Entry 8RJW (electron microscopy, 2.30 A resolution); this record covers chains G and J of the 10 polymer chains in the assembly.

# Chain G
Name: DNA repair protein RAD52 homolog
Organism: Homo sapiens
UniProtKB: P43351 (RAD52_HUMAN); residue numbers follow UniProt; this construct covers 1-418
Amino-acid sequence (418 residues; numbered 1 to 418; the number before each row is that of its first residue):
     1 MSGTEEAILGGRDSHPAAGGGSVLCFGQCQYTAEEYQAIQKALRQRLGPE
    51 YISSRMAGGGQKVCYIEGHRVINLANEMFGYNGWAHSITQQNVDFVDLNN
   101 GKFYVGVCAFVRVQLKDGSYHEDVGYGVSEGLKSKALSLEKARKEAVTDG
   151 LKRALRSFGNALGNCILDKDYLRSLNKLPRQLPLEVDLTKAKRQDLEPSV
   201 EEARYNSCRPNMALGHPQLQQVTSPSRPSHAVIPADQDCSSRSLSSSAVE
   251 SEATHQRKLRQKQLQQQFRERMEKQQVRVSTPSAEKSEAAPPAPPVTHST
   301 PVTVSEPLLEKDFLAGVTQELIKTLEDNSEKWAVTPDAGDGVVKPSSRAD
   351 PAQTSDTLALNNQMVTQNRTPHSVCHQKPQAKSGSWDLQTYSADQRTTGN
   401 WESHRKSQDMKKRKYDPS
Unresolved in the structure: 1-25, 55-61, 168-418
Swiss-Prot annotation at these positions:
  - DNA-binding region: Lys152 to Arg156
  - modified residue: Tyr104 (Phosphotyrosine), Ser199 (Phosphoserine), Thr318 (Phosphothreonine), Thr335 (Phosphothreonine)
  - mutagenesis: Arg55 (R55A: Abolishes ssDNA-binding), Tyr65 (Y65A: Moderately defective in both ss and dsDNA-binding), Lys152 (K152A: Abolishes ssDNA-binding), Arg153 (R153A: Moderately defective in both ss and dsDNA-binding), Arg156 (R156A: Moderately defective in both ss and dsDNA-binding)
Reported in the primary citation:
  - binding site for ssDNA (chain J): Arg55, Lys152

# Chain J
Molecule: ssDNA
Sequence (23 nucleotides; numbered 1 to 23; the number before each row is that of its first residue):
     1 TTTTTTTTTTTTTTTTTTTTTTT

# Chain G / chain J interface
Pairs across the interface (12; chain G residue first):
  Tyr65(G) - DT1(J)  phosphate contact
  Ile66(G) - DT2(J)  phosphate contact
  Glu67(G) - DT2(J)  phosphate contact
  Gly68(G) - DT2(J)  hydrogen bond to the phosphate
  Lys141(G) - DT2(J)  base contact
  Lys144(G) - DT3(J)  phosphate contact
  Lys144(G) - DT4(J)  phosphate contact
  Glu145(G) - DT2(J)  base contact
  Thr148(G) - DT2(J)  hydrogen bond to the phosphate
  Thr148(G) - DT3(J)  hydrogen bond to the phosphate
  Lys152(G) - DT1(J)  hydrogen bond to the phosphate
  Lys152(G) - DT2(J)  salt bridge to the phosphate
Other interface residues (no listed pair), chain G (10 interface residues in all): Asp149

# In short
10 residues of chain G face 4 of chain J across their interface; the contacts include 4 hydrogen bonds and 1
salt bridge. Among the polar pairs are Gly68(G)-DT2(J), Thr148(G)-DT2(J) and Thr148(G)-DT3(J). The paper
reports a binding site for ssDNA (chain J) at Arg55(G) and Lys152(G).
Here chain G is DNA repair protein RAD52 homolog (Homo sapiens) and chain J is ssDNA. Entry 8RJW (Human RAD52
open ring - ssDNA complex) was determined by electron microscopy together with 8RIL, 8RJ3 and 8RK2 from the
same study.
